Entry 4K2M (X-ray diffraction, 1.71 A resolution); this record covers chains A and B.

# Chain A (and B)
Name: NTD biosynthesis operon protein NtdA
Source organism: Bacillus subtilis subsp. subtilis
Notes: chain B of this document is another copy of the same molecule, construct and numbering; everything in this record applies to it too
UniProtKB: O07566 (NTDA_BACSU); residue numbers follow UniProt; this construct covers 1-441
Chain sequence (443 residues; each row starts with the number of its first residue; numbers below 1 keep their minus sign (Ala-1 is residue -1)):
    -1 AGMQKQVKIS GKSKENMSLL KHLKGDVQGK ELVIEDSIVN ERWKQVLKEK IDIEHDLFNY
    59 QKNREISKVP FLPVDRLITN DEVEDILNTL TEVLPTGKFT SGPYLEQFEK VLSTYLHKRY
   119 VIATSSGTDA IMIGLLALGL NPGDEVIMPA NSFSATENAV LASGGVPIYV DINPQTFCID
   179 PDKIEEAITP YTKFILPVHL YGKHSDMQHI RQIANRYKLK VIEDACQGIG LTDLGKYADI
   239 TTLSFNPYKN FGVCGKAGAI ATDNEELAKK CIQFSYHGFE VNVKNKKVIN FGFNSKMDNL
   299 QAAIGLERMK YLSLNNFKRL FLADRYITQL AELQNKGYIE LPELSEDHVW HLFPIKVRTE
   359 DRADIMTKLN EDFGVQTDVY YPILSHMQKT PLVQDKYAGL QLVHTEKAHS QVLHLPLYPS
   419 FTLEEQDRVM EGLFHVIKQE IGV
Unresolved in the structure: 441 (chain B: -1 to 0, 440-441)
Construct notes: expression tag (-1 to 0)
Residues lining bound ligands:
  - O1G (3-deoxy-3-[(E)-({3-hydroxy-2-methyl-5-[(phosphonooxy)methyl]pyridin-4-yl}methylidene)amino]-6-O-phosphono-alpha-D-gluco pyranose), molecule 1: Thr98, Ser99, Tyr274, Lys282, Asn292
  - O1G, molecule 2: Ser124, Gly125, Thr126, Ile129, Ser150, Phe151, Ala153, Thr154, Val196, Asp222, Cys224, Gln225, Ser242, Asn244, Tyr246, Lys247, Ala255, Tyr378, Tyr379
UniProt features mapped onto this chain:
  - binding site (substrate): Thr98, Ser99, Phe151, Asn244 to Tyr246, Tyr274, Lys282, Tyr379
  - binding site (pyridoxal 5'-phosphate): Gly125, Thr126, Gln225, Ser242, Asn292
  - modified residue: Lys247 (N6-(pyridoxal phosphate)lysine)
Reported in the primary citation:
  - binding site for O1G: Thr98, Ser99, Phe151, Asp222, Tyr246, Lys247, Asn292, His349
  - conformationally variable residues (loop rearrangement, side-chain flip): Thr98, Ser99, Lys247
  - specificity-determining residues: Leu70, Val72 to Leu75, Thr98, Ser99, Tyr246
  - specificity-determining residues: Tyr378 (proposed by the authors, not directly observed)

# How chain A and chain B interact
Pairs across the interface - 116 pairs, chain A then chain B:
  Val72(A) with Thr94(B); Gly95(B); Lys96(B)
  Asp73(A) with Pro93(B); Thr94(B)
  Ile76(A) with Leu92(B); Gly95(B); Phe97(B), hydrophobic
  Ile84(A) with Leu92(B), hydrophobic
  Leu85(A) with Thr89(B); Leu92(B), hydrophobic
  Leu88(A) with Leu88(B), hydrophobic
  Thr89(A) with Leu85(B)
  Leu92(A) with Ile76(B); Val81(B), hydrophobic; Ile84(B), hydrophobic; Leu85(B), hydrophobic; Cys252(B), hydrophobic
  Pro93(A) with Asp73(B)
  Thr94(A) with Val72(B); Asp73(B)
  Gly95(A) with Val72(B); Ile76(B)
  Lys96(A) with Val72(B)
  Phe97(A) with Ile76(B), hydrophobic; Pro245(B), hydrophobic; Cys252(B); Gly253(B)
  Thr98(A) with Pro245(B); Tyr246(B), hydrogen bond; Gly253(B); Lys254(B)
  Ser99(A) with Tyr246(B), hydrogen bond
  Ser124(A) with Asn292(B)
  Thr126(A) with His275(B); Asn292(B)
  Phe151(A) with His275(B); Phe277(B), hydrophobic; Asn283(B)
  Ser152(A) with Phe277(B); Lys285(B)
  Ala153(A) with His275(B)
  Glu155(A) with Lys285(B), salt bridge
  Asn156(A) with His275(B), hydrogen bond (side chain-backbone); Lys285(B), hydrogen bond; Phe289(B); Gly290(B), hydrogen bond (side chain-backbone)
  Leu159(A) with Asn288(B); Phe289(B), hydrophobic
  Ala160(A) with Phe289(B), hydrophobic; Phe291(B), hydrophobic
  Pro245(A) with Phe97(B), hydrophobic; Thr98(B)
  Tyr246(A) with Thr98(B); Ser99(B), hydrogen bond
  Cys252(A) with Leu92(B), hydrophobic; Phe97(B); Leu298(B)
  Gly253(A) with Phe97(B); Thr98(B); Asp296(B)
  Lys254(A) with Thr98(B); Asn292(B); Lys294(B), hydrogen bond (side chain-backbone); Met295(B); Asp296(B), salt bridge
  His275(A) with Thr126(B); Phe151(B); Ala153(B); Asn156(B), hydrogen bond (backbone-side chain)
  Phe277(A) with Phe151(B), hydrophobic; Ser152(B)
  Asn283(A) with Phe151(B); Tyr379(B); Pro380(B); Ile381(B); Gln386(B), hydrogen bond (backbone-side chain)
  Lys284(A) with Ile381(B); Gln386(B)
  Lys285(A) with Ser152(B); Glu155(B), salt bridge; Asn156(B), hydrogen bond; Gln386(B), hydrogen bond (backbone-side chain); Lys387(B); Thr388(B)
  Ile287(A) with Thr388(B)
  Asn288(A) with Leu159(B); Thr388(B); Pro389(B); Leu390(B), hydrogen bond (side chain-backbone)
  Phe289(A) with Asn156(B); Leu159(B), hydrophobic; Ala160(B), hydrophobic
  Gly290(A) with Asn156(B), hydrogen bond (backbone-side chain)
  Phe291(A) with Ala160(B), hydrophobic
  Asn292(A) with Ser124(B); Thr126(B); Lys254(B)
  Lys294(A) with Lys254(B), hydrogen bond (backbone-side chain)
  Asp296(A) with Gly253(B); Lys254(B), salt bridge
  Leu298(A) with Cys252(B)
  Tyr379(A) with Asn283(B)
  Pro380(A) with Asn283(B)
  Ile381(A) with Asn283(B); Lys284(B)
  Gln386(A) with Asn283(B), hydrogen bond (side chain-backbone); Lys284(B); Lys285(B), hydrogen bond (side chain-backbone)
  Lys387(A) with Lys285(B); Val286(B)
  Thr388(A) with Lys285(B); Ile287(B); Asn288(B)
  Pro389(A) with Asn288(B)
  Leu390(A) with Asn288(B), hydrogen bond (backbone-side chain)
Also at the interface, not in a pair above, chain A (61 interface residues in all): Val81, Asp127, Met130, Asn244, Val251, Lys282, Val286, Met295, Gln299, Arg306
Also at the interface, not in a pair above, chain B (60 interface residues in all): Asp127, Asn244, Val251, Lys282, Gln299, Arg306

# Summary
61 residues of chain A face 60 of chain B across their interface, with 17 hydrogen bonds and 4 salt bridges.
Among the polar pairs are Glu155(A)-Lys285(B), Lys254(A)-Asp296(B) and Thr98(A)-Tyr246(B). The paper reports a
binding site for O1G at Thr98(A), Ser99(A) and Phe151(A) among others; specificity determinants Leu70(A),
Val72(A) and Thr98(A) among others.
Chain A and chain B are both NTD biosynthesis operon protein NtdA (Bacillus subtilis subsp. subtilis); the
structure, Crystal structure of ntda from bacillus subtilis in complex with the plp external aldimine adduct
with ..., was determined by X-ray diffraction (same publication as 4K2B and 4K2I).
